Entry 8AY4 (electron microscopy, 4.70 A resolution (low resolution: residue-level contacts below are approximate; hydrogen-bond / salt-bridge calls are withheld)); this record covers chains A and C of the 4 polymer chains in the assembly.

== Chain A ==
Protein: Capsid protein VP1
Organism: rhinovirus A2
Reference sequence: P04936 (POLG_HRV2); residues 1-269 here correspond to UniProt positions 582-850 (UniProt number = residue number + 581)
Chain sequence (269 residues; each row starts with the number of its first residue):
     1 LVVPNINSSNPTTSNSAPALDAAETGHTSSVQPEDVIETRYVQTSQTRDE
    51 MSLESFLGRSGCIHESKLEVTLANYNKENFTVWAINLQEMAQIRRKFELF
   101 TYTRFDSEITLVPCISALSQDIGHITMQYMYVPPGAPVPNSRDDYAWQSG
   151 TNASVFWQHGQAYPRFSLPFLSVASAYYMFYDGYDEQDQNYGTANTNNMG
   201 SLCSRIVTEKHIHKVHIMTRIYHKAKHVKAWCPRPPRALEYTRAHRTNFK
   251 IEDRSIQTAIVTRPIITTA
Swiss-Prot annotation at these positions:
  - site: Ala269 (Cleavage)

== Chain C ==
Protein: Capsid protein VP3
Organism: rhinovirus A2
Reference sequence: P04936 (POLG_HRV2); residues 1-237 here correspond to UniProt positions 331-567 (UniProt number = residue number + 330)
Chain sequence (237 residues; each row starts with the number of its first residue):
     1 GLPVFITPGSGQFLTTDDFQSPCALPWYHPTKEISIPGEVKNLVEICQVD
    51 SLVPINNTDTYINSENMYSVVLQSSINAPDKIFSIRTDVASQPLATTLIG
   101 EISSYFTHWTGSLRFSFMFCGTANTTVKLLLAYTPPGIAEPTTRKDAMLG
   151 THVIWDVGLQSTISMVVPWISASHYRNTSPGRSTSGYITCWYQTRLVIPP
   201 QTPPTARLLCFVSGCKDFCLRMARDTNLHLQSGAIAQ
Swiss-Prot annotation at these positions:
  - region: Ile235 to Gln237 (Amphipathic alpha-helix)

== How chain A and chain C interact ==
Pairs across the interface - 162 pairs, chain A then chain C:
  Val3(A) with Lys216(C)
  Pro4(A) with Lys216(C)
  Ala19(A) with Ile163(C); Ser164(C)
  Leu20(A) with Asp156(C); Gln160(C); Thr162(C); Ile163(C)
  Asp21(A) with Gln160(C); Ser161(C); Thr162(C); Ser164(C)
  Ala22(A) with Gln160(C); Thr162(C)
  Ala23(A) with Met118(C); Thr162(C)
  Glu24(A) with Met118(C); Ser161(C); Thr162(C)
  Thr28(A) with Gln48(C); Val49(C); Asp50(C); Arg114(C)
  Ser29(A) with Asp50(C); Arg114(C); Ser116(C); Ser164(C)
  Ser30(A) with Arg114(C); Ser164(C)
  Val31(A) with Arg114(C); Cys215(C)
  Pro33(A) with Cys215(C)
  Thr44(A) with Asp217(C)
  Gln46(A) with Tyr175(C); Cys219(C)
  Thr47(A) with Cys219(C)
  Arg48(A) with Asn42(C); Val44(C); Lys216(C); Phe218(C); Cys219(C)
  Glu50(A) with Arg221(C); Met222(C); Ala223(C)
  Met51(A) with Asn42(C); Leu43(C); Val44(C); Cys219(C); Leu220(C)
  Ser52(A) with Lys41(C); Asn42(C)
  Leu53(A) with Val40(C); Lys41(C); Asn42(C)
  Phe56(A) with Leu43(C); Tyr105(C)
  Arg59(A) with Thr15(C); Thr16(C); Ala223(C)
  Ser60(A) with Thr15(C)
  Gly61(A) with Thr15(C)
  Gln88(A) with Ile235(C)
  Glu89(A) with Ile235(C)
  Met90(A) with Gln231(C); Ile235(C)
  Ala91(A) with His229(C); Gln231(C); Ile235(C)
  Gln92(A) with Tyr105(C); Asp225(C)
  Arg95(A) with Glu101(C); Tyr105(C); Thr226(C); Leu228(C); His229(C)
  Arg104(A) with Pro30(C); Thr31(C); Glu33(C)
  Thr110(A) with Phe13(C)
  Val112(A) with Phe13(C)
  Ala153(A) with Ala24(C); Leu25(C)
  Tyr163(A) with Gly11(C); Gln12(C); Phe13(C)
  Arg165(A) with Phe13(C); Asp17(C); Phe19(C); Ser21(C)
  Phe166(A) with Ser21(C); Pro22(C); Ala24(C)
  Ser167(A) with Ser21(C); Pro22(C); Cys23(C); Ala24(C)
  Leu168(A) with Leu25(C)
  Pro169(A) with Tyr28(C)
  Phe170(A) with Tyr28(C); Pro30(C)
  Leu171(A) with Leu25(C); Tyr28(C)
  Ser172(A) with Thr31(C)
  Val173(A) with Thr31(C)
  Ala174(A) with Thr31(C)
  Ser175(A) with Thr31(C); Lys32(C); Ile34(C)
  Tyr222(A) with Phe13(C)
  Lys224(A) with Asp17(C)
  Lys226(A) with Asp18(C)
  Lys229(A) with Glu39(C)
  Ala230(A) with Gly38(C); Val40(C)
  Trp231(A) with Ile36(C); Pro37(C); Gly38(C); Glu39(C)
  Cys232(A) with Gly38(C)
  Pro233(A) with Ile46(C)
  Leu239(A) with His229(C)
  Glu240(A) with His229(C); Leu230(C); Gln231(C); Ser232(C)
  Tyr241(A) with Ile235(C)
  Thr242(A) with Ala236(C)
  Arg243(A) with Ala236(C); Gln237(C)
  Ala244(A) with Ala236(C); Gln237(C)
  Ala259(A) with Gln92(C); Leu228(C)
  Ile260(A) with Ile62(C); Met67(C); Gln92(C); Thr96(C)
  Val261(A) with Asn57(C); Gln92(C)
  Thr262(A) with Asn57(C); Thr58(C); Asp59(C)
  Arg263(A) with Ile55(C); Asn57(C); Thr58(C); Ser84(C)
  Ile266(A) with Ile55(C); Asn56(C); Asn57(C); Thr58(C); Phe83(C); Ser84(C)
  Thr267(A) with Lys81(C); Ile82(C); Phe83(C); Ser84(C); Glu140(C)
  Thr268(A) with Ser84(C)
  Ala269(A) with Ser84(C); Ile85(C); Arg86(C); Tyr187(C)
Other interface residues (no listed pair), chain A (79 interface residues in all): Leu1, His27, Val36, Ile37, Lys96, Phe100, Tyr102, Pro236, Arg237
Other interface residues (no listed pair), chain C (89 interface residues in all): Cys47, Pro54, Phe106, Thr110, Trp155, Val166, Pro168, His174, Ser213

== Overview ==
Chain A and chain C form an interface of 79 and 89 residues respectively.
Here chain A is Capsid protein VP1 and chain C is Capsid protein VP3, both from rhinovirus A2. Entry 8AY4
(Human rhinovirus 2 virion in situ) was determined by electron microscopy.
